Entry 3B6G (X-ray diffraction, 3.45 A resolution); this record covers chains I and F of the 10 polymer chains in the assembly.

Chain I:
Molecule: 147-nt DNA strand
From: Homo sapiens
Sequence (147 nucleotides; row label = number of the first residue in the row; numbers below 1 keep their minus sign (DA-73 is residue -73)):
   -73 ATCAATATCC ACCTGCAGAT ACTACCAAAA GTGTATTTGG AAACTGCTCC ATCAAAAGGC
   -13 ATGTTCAGCT GGAATCCAGC TGAACATGCC TTTTGATGGA GCAGTTTCCA AATACACTTT
    47 TGGTAGTATC TGCAGGTGGA TATTGAT

Chain F:
Name: Histone H4
From: Xenopus laevis
UniProtKB: P62799 (H4_XENLA); residues 1-102 here correspond to UniProt positions 2-103 (UniProt number = residue number + 1)
Sequence (102 residues; row label = number of the first residue in the row):
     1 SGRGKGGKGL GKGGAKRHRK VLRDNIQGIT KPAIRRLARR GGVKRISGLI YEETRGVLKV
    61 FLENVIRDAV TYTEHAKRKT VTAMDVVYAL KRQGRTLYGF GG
Not modelled in the structure: 1-15
Swiss-Prot annotation at these positions:
  - DNA-binding region: Lys16 to Lys20
  - modified residue: Ser1 (N-acetylserine), Arg3 (Asymmetric dimethylarginine), Lys5 (N6-(2-hydroxyisobutyryl)lysine), Lys8 (N6-(2-hydroxyisobutyryl)lysine), Lys12 (N6-(2-hydroxyisobutyryl)lysine), Lys16 (N6-(2-hydroxyisobutyryl)lysine), Lys20 (N6,N6,N6-trimethyllysine), Lys31 (N6-(2-hydroxyisobutyryl)lysine), Lys44 (N6-(2-hydroxyisobutyryl)lysine), Ser47 (Phosphoserine), Tyr51 (Phosphotyrosine), Lys59 (N6-(2-hydroxyisobutyryl)lysine), Lys77 (N6-(2-hydroxyisobutyryl)lysine), Lys79 (N6-(2-hydroxyisobutyryl)lysine), Tyr88 (Phosphotyrosine), Lys91 (N6-(2-hydroxyisobutyryl)lysine)
  - cross-link (Glycyl lysine isopeptide (Lys-Gly)): Lys31 (interchain with G-Cter in UFM1), Lys91 (interchain with G-Cter in ubiquitin)

Chain I / chain F interface:
Residue-residue contacts - 13 pairs, chain I then chain F:
  DC6(I) - Arg45(F)  base contact
  DT7(I) - Arg45(F)  hydrogen bond to the sugar
  DT7(I) - Ile46(F)  phosphate contact
  DT7(I) - Ser47(F)  phosphate contact
  DT7(I) - Gly48(F)  hydrogen bond to the phosphate
  DG8(I) - Arg45(F)  phosphate contact
  DG8(I) - Ile46(F)  hydrogen bond to the phosphate
  DG24(I) - Lys16(F)  hydrogen bond to the phosphate
  DG25(I) - Lys16(F)  salt bridge to the phosphate
  DG27(I) - Lys79(F)  salt bridge to the phosphate
  DC28(I) - Arg78(F)  phosphate contact
  DC28(I) - Lys79(F)  hydrogen bond to the phosphate
  DC28(I) - Thr80(F)  hydrogen bond to the phosphate
Other interface residues (no listed pair), chain I (8 interface residues in all): DA29
Other interface residues (no listed pair), chain F (12 interface residues in all): Arg39, Lys44, Tyr51, Lys77

Overview:
Chain I and chain F form an interface of 8 and 12 residues respectively; the contacts include 6 hydrogen bonds
and 2 salt bridges. Polar contacts include DT7(I)-Arg45(F), DT7(I)-Gly48(F) and DG8(I)-Ile46(F). Curated
annotation (UniProt) lists a DNA-binding region on chain F.
Here chain I is a 147-nt DNA strand (Homo sapiens) and chain F is Histone H4 (Xenopus laevis). Entry 3B6G
(Nucleosome core particle treated with oxaliplatin) was determined by X-ray diffraction (same publication as
3B6F).
